PDB entry 6HML | X-ray diffraction, 2.25 A resolution | chain A

# Chain A
Name: Poly(ADP-ribose) glycohydrolase
Source organism: Homo sapiens
Notes: EC 3.2.1.143
UniProtKB: Q86W56 (PARG_HUMAN); numbering as in UniProt (aligned over 448-976)
Amino-acid sequence (531 residues; each row starts with the number of its first residue):
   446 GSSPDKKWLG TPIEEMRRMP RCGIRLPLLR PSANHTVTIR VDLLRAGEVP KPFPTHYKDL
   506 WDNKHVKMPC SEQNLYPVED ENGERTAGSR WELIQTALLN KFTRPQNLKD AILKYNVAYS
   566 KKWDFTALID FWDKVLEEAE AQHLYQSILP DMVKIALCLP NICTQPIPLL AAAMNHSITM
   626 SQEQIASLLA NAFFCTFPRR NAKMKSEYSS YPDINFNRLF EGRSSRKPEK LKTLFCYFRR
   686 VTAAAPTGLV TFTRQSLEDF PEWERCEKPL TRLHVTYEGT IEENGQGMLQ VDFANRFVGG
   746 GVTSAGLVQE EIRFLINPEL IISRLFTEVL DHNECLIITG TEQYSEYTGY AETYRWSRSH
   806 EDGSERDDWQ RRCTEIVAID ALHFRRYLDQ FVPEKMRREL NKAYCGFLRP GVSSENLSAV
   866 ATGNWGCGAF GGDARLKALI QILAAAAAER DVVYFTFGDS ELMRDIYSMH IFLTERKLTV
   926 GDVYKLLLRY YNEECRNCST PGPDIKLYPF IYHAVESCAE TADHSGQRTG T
Disordered / not traced: 446-448, 464-468, 524-530, 946-947, 964-976
Modified positions: C681 ((2R)-2-azanyl-3-[[(2S,3S)-2,3-bis(oxidanyl)-4-sulfanyl-butyl]disulfanyl]propanoic acid; 6WK)
Differences from the reference sequence: expression tag (446-447); engineered mutation A616 (Lys in Q86W56), A617 (Gln in Q86W56), A618 (Lys in Q86W56), A688 (Glu in Q86W56), A689 (Lys in Q86W56), A690 (Lys in Q86W56); conflict C681 (Cys in Q86W56)
Small-molecule neighbours: 73L (1-[(2,4-dimethyl-1,3-thiazol-5-yl)methyl]-6-[[(1-methylcyclopropyl)amino]-bis(oxidanyl)-$L4-sulfanyl]-3-[(1-methylpyrazol-4-yl)methyl]quinazoline-2,4-dione): Y722, E723, G724, T725, I726, E727, Q754, I757, R758, I761, Y792, Y795, N869, T901, F902, G903, D904
UniProt features mapped onto this chain:
  - active site: D737, E755, E756
  - binding site (substrate): I726, E727, N740, Q754, Y795, N869 to A874
  - modified residue: S448 (Phosphoserine)
Reported in the primary citation:
  - binding site for 73L: N869, F902

# Summary
Bound to chain A: compound 73L. Curated annotation (UniProt) lists 3 active-site residues and 11
substrate-binding residues. From the paper: a binding site for 73L at N869 and F902.
Chain A is Poly(ADP-ribose) glycohydrolase (Homo sapiens); the structure, Polyadpribosyl glycosidase in
complex with pdd00017299, was determined by X-ray diffraction, deposited together with 6HMK, 6HMM and 6HMN.
